Entry 7VLQ (X-ray diffraction, 1.94 A resolution); this record covers chains A and B.

[Chain A (and B)]
Molecule: 3C-like proteinase
Organism: Severe acute respiratory syndrome coronavirus 2
Notes: EC 3.4.22.69; chain B of this document is another copy of the same molecule, construct and numbering; everything in this record applies to it too
UniProtKB: P0DTC1 (R1A_SARS2); residues 3-302 here correspond to UniProt positions 3266-3565 (UniProt number = residue number + 3263)
Sequence (300 residues; numbered 3 to 302; the number before each row is that of its first residue):
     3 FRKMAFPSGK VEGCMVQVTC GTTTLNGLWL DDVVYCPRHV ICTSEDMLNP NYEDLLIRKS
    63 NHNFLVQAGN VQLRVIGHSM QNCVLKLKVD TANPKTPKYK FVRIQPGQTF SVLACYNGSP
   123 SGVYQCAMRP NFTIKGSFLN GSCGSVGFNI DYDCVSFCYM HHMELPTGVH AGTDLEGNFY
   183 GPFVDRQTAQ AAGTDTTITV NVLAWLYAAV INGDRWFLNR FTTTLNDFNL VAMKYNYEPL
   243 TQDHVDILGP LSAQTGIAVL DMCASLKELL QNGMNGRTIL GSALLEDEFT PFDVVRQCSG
Not modelled in the structure: 3, 300-302 (chain B: fully traced)
Ligand contacts: Paxlovid, bound form (4WI; (1R,2S,5S)-N-{(1E,2S)-1-imino-3-[(3S)-2-oxopyrrolidin-3-yl]propan-2-yl}-6,6-dimethyl-3-[3-methyl-N-(trifluoroacetyl)-L-valyl]-3-azabicyclo[3.1.0]hexane-2-carboxamide): H41, M49, Y54, F140, L141, N142, G143, S144, C145, H163, H164, M165, E166, L167, P168, H172, D187, R188, Q189, T190, Q192

[How chain A and chain B interact]
Contacting residue pairs - 46 pairs, chain A then chain B:
  R4(A) with Y126(B); Q127(B), hydrogen bond (side chain-backbone); C128(B); K137(B), hydrogen bond (side chain-backbone); S139(B); E290(B), salt bridge
  M6(A) with G124(B); V125(B); Y126(B), hydrophobic; S139(B)
  A7(A) with G124(B); V125(B), hydrogen bond (backbone-backbone)
  F8(A) with V125(B)
  P9(A) with S10(B); E14(B); P122(B); S123(B); G124(B)
  S10(A) with P9(B); S10(B), hydrogen bond (side chain-backbone); E14(B), hydrogen bond (backbone-side chain)
  G11(A) with G11(B); E14(B), hydrogen bond (backbone-side chain)
  E14(A) with P9(B); S10(B), hydrogen bond (side chain-backbone); G11(B), hydrogen bond (side chain-backbone)
  P122(A) with P9(B), hydrophobic
  S123(A) with P9(B)
  G124(A) with A7(B)
  V125(A) with M6(B); A7(B), hydrogen bond (backbone-backbone); F8(B); V125(B), hydrophobic
  Y126(A) with R4(B); M6(B), hydrophobic
  Q127(A) with R4(B), hydrogen bond (backbone-side chain)
  C128(A) with R4(B)
  K137(A) with R4(B), hydrogen bond (backbone-side chain)
  S139(A) with R4(B); Q299(B), hydrogen bond
  L141(A) with Q299(B); C300(B); S301(B); G302(B)
  E290(A) with R4(B), salt bridge
  Q299(A) with L141(B)
Interface residues without a listed pair, chain A (25 interface residues in all): K5, K12, L115, Y118, G138
Interface residues without a listed pair, chain B (26 interface residues in all): K5, L115, A116

[Summary]
25 residues of chain A face 26 of chain B across their interface, with 12 hydrogen bonds and 2 salt bridges.
Polar pairs include R4(A)-E290(B), R4(A)-Q127(B) and R4(A)-K137(B). Ligands of chain A: Paxlovid, bound form.
Both chains are 3C-like proteinase (Severe acute respiratory syndrome coronavirus 2). Entry 7VLQ (Crystal
structure of SARS-Cov-2 main protease in complex with PF07321332 in spacegroup P212121) was determined by
X-ray diffraction, deposited together with 7VLO, 7VLP and 7VTC.
